3BUM - chain A; structure by X-ray diffraction, 2.00 A resolution.

Chain A:
Name: Protein sprouty homolog 2
Source organism: Homo sapiens
Reference sequence: O43597 (SPY2_HUMAN); numbering as in UniProt (aligned over 49-61)
Chain sequence (13 residues; numbered 49 to 61; the number before each row is that of its first residue):
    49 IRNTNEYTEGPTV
Unresolved in the structure: 49-51, 61
Modified / non-standard residues: Tyr-55 (o-phosphotyrosine; PTR)
What the authors report for this chain:
  - contacts within the chain: Asn-53/Tyr-55 (hydrogen bond)
  - post-translational modification sites: Tyr-55
  - interface hot spots (mutagenesis) - N53A, Y55A: abolished binding to E3 ubiquitin-protein ligase CBL
  - interface hot spots (mutagenesis) - T56A, P59A: decreased binding to E3 ubiquitin-protein ligase CBL
  - mutagenesis - E54A: unchanged binding to E3 ubiquitin-protein ligase CBL
  - interface residues: Asn-53, Glu-54, Thr-56

Summary:
From the paper: N53A and Y55A abolish binding to E3 ubiquitin-protein ligase CBL; interface residues Asn-53,
Glu-54 and Thr-56; 5 substitutions were tested in all.
Chain A is Protein sprouty homolog 2 (Homo sapiens); the structure, Crystal structure of c-Cbl-TKB domain
complexed with its binding motif in Sprouty2, was determined by X-ray diffraction (same publication as 3BUN,
3BUO, 3BUW and 3BUX).
